Entry 8OJG (electron microscopy, 4.38 A resolution (low resolution: residue-level contacts below are approximate; hydrogen-bond / salt-bridge calls are withheld)); this record covers chains E and H of the 8 polymer chains in the assembly.

Chain E:
Molecule: Intermembrane phospholipid transport system binding protein MlaD
From: Escherichia coli
Reference sequence: P64604 (MLAD_ECOLI); residues 1-183 here = UniProt positions 1-183
Chain sequence (183 residues; each row starts with the number of its first residue):
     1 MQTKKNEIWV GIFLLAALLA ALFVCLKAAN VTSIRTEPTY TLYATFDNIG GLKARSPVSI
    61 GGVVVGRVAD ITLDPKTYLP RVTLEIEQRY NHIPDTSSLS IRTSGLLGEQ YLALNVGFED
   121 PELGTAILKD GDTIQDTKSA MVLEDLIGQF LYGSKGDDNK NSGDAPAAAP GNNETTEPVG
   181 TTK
Disordered / not traced: 1-35, 153-183
Reported in the primary citation:
  - mutagenesis - F118E, E119K, D120K, Q149C/L151C, L151C: abolished growth in response to SDS/EDTA
  - mutagenesis - E122K: unchanged growth
  - mutagenesis - Q149C: unchanged growth in response to SDS/EDTA

Chain H:
Molecule: Intermembrane phospholipid transport system binding protein MlaC
From: Escherichia coli
Reference sequence: P0ADV7 (MLAC_ECOLI); residue numbers follow UniProt; this construct covers 1-211
Chain sequence (211 residues; each row starts with the number of its first residue):
     1 MFKRLMMVAL LVIAPLSAAT AADQTNPYKL MDEAAQKTFD RLKNEQPQIR ANPDYLRTIV
    61 DQELLPYVQV KYAGALVLGQ YYKSATPAQR EAYFAAFREY LKQAYGQALA MYHGQTYQIA
   121 PEQPLGDKTI VPIRVTIIDP NGRPPVRLDF QWRKNSQTGN WQAYDMIAEG VSMITTKQNE
   181 WGTLLRTKGI DGLTAQLKSI SQQKITLEEK K
Disordered / not traced: 1-23, 209-211
Reported in the primary citation:
  - mutagenesis - L76R: decreased growth in response to SDS/EDTA
  - mutagenesis - Q80E: abolished growth in response to SDS/EDTA
  - mutagenesis - E169Q, E180A: unchanged growth

Chain E / chain H interface:
Pairs across the interface - 19 pairs, chain E then chain H:
  N115(E) - Q178(H)
  V116(E) - Q178(H)
  F118(E) - A75(H)
  E119(E) - Y82(H)
  E119(E) - K83(H)
  D120(E) - Y82(H)
  E122(E) - Q157(H)
  D136(E) - Y164(H)
  K138(E) - D165(H)
  K138(E) - I167(H)
  M141(E) - E169(H)
  M141(E) - G170(H)
  M141(E) - V171(H)
  Q149(E) - R143(H)
  Q149(E) - P144(H)
  Q149(E) - P145(H)
  F150(E) - R143(H)
  L151(E) - R143(H)
  Y152(E) - R143(H)
Also at the interface, not in a pair above, chain E (15 interface residues in all): T96, G117
Also at the interface, not in a pair above, chain H (21 interface residues in all): L76, G79, Q80, Q151, R153, S172, T175

In short:
The interface between chain E and chain H involves 15 residues on one side and 21 on the other. From the
paper: F118E, E119K and D120K of chain E, among others, abolish growth in response to SDS/EDTA; L76R of chain
H reduces growth in response to SDS/EDTA; 11 substitutions were tested in all.
Here chain E is Intermembrane phospholipid transport system binding protein MlaD and chain H is Intermembrane
phospholipid transport system binding protein MlaC, both from Escherichia coli. Entry 8OJG (Structure of the
MlaCD complex (2:6 stoichiometry)) was determined by electron microscopy, deposited together with 8OJ4.
